Entry 5UHA (X-ray diffraction, 3.91 A resolution); this record covers chains B and D of the 8 polymer chains in the assembly.

# Chain B
Name: DNA-directed RNA polymerase subunit alpha
Organism: Mycobacterium tuberculosis (strain ATCC 25618 / H37Rv)
Notes: EC 2.7.7.6
UniProtKB: P9WGZ1 (RPOA_MYCTU); numbering as in UniProt (aligned over 1-347)
Amino-acid sequence (347 residues; each row starts with the number of its first residue):
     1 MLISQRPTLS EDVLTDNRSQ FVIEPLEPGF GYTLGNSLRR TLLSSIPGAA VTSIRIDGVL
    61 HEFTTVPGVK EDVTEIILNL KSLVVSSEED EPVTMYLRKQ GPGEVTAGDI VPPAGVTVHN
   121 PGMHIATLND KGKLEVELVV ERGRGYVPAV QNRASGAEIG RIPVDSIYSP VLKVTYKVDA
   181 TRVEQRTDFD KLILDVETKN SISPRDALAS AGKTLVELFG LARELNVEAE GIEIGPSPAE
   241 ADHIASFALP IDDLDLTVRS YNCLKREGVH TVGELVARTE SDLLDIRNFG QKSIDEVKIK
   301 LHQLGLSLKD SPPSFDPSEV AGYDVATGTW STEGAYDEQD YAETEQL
Unresolved in the structure: 1-5, 233-347

# Chain D
Name: DNA-directed RNA polymerase subunit beta'
Organism: Mycobacterium tuberculosis (strain ATCC 25618 / H37Rv)
Notes: EC 2.7.7.6
UniProtKB: P9WGY7 (RPOC_MYCTU); residue numbers follow UniProt; this construct covers 1-1316
Amino-acid sequence (1316 residues; row label = number of the first residue in the row):
     1 MLDVNFFDEL RIGLATAEDI RQWSYGEVKK PETINYRTLK PEKDGLFCEK IFGPTRDWEC
    61 YCGKYKRVRF KGIICERCGV EVTRAKVRRE RMGHIELAAP VTHIWYFKGV PSRLGYLLDL
   121 APKDLEKIIY FAAYVITSVD EEMRHNELST LEAEMAVERK AVEDQRDGEL EARAQKLEAD
   181 LAELEAEGAK ADARRKVRDG GEREMRQIRD RAQRELDRLE DIWSTFTKLA PKQLIVDENL
   241 YRELVDRYGE YFTGAMGAES IQKLIENFDI DAEAESLRDV IRNGKGQKKL RALKRLKVVA
   301 AFQQSGNSPM GMVLDAVPVI PPELRPMVQL DGGRFATSDL NDLYRRVINR NNRLKRLIDL
   361 GAPEIIVNNE KRMLQESVDA LFDNGRRGRP VTGPGNRPLK SLSDLLKGKQ GRFRQNLLGK
   421 RVDYSGRSVI VVGPQLKLHQ CGLPKLMALE LFKPFVMKRL VDLNHAQNIK SAKRMVERQR
   481 PQVWDVLEEV IAEHPVLLNR APTLHRLGIQ AFEPMLVEGK AIQLHPLVCE AFNADFDGDQ
   541 MAVHLPLSAE AQAEARILML SSNNILSPAS GRPLAMPRLD MVTGLYYLTT EVPGDTGEYQ
   601 PASGDHPETG VYSSPAEAIM AADRGVLSVR AKIKVRLTQL RPPVEIEAEL FGHSGWQPGD
   661 AWMAETTLGR VMFNELLPLG YPFVNKQMHK KVQAAIINDL AERYPMIVVA QTVDKLKDAG
   721 FYWATRSGVT VSMADVLVPP RKKEILDHYE ERADKVEKQF QRGALNHDER NEALVEIWKE
   781 ATDEVGQALR EHYPDDNPII TIVDSGATGN FTQTRTLAGM KGLVTNPKGE FIPRPVKSSF
   841 REGLTVLEYF INTHGARKGL ADTALRTADS GYLTRRLVDV SQDVIVREHD CQTERGIVVE
   901 LAERAPDGTL IRDPYIETSA YARTLGTDAV DEAGNVIVER GQDLGDPEID ALLAAGITQV
   961 KVRSVLTCAT STGVCATCYG RSMATGKLVD IGEAVGIVAA QSIGEPGTQL TMRTFHQGGV
  1021 GEDITGGLPR VQELFEARVP RGKAPIADVT GRVRLEDGER FYKITIVPDD GGEEVVYDKI
  1081 SKRQRLRVFK HEDGSERVLS DGDHVEVGQQ LMEGSADPHE VLRVQGPREV QIHLVREVQE
  1141 VYRAQGVSIH DKHIEVIVRQ MLRRVTIIDS GSTEFLPGSL IDRAEFEAEN RRVVAEGGEP
  1201 AAGRPVLMGI TKASLATDSW LSAASFQETT RVLTDAAINC RSDKLNGLKE NVIIGKLIPA
  1261 GTGINRYRNI AVQPTEEARA AAYTIPSYED QYYSPDFGAA TGAAVPLDDY GYSDYR
Unresolved in the structure: 1-2, 1012-1025, 1282-1316
Ion coordination: Zn2+ site 1: Cys-60, Cys-62, Cys-75, Cys-78; Mg2+: Asp-535, Asp-537, Asp-539; Zn2+ site 2: Cys-891, Cys-968, Cys-975, Cys-978
Curated features (UniProtKB/Swiss-Prot):
  - binding site (Zn(2+)): Cys-60, Cys-62, Cys-75, Cys-78, Cys-891, Cys-968, Cys-975, Cys-978
  - binding site (Mg(2+)): Asp-535, Asp-537, Asp-539

# Interface between chain B and chain D
Pairs across the interface (31):
  Arg-39(B) / Ile-619(D)
  Arg-39(B) / Asp-623(D)  salt bridge
  Arg-40(B) / Asp-623(D)  salt bridge
  Leu-43(B) / Met-620(D)
  Thr-74(B) / Glu-608(D)
  Glu-75(B) / Arg-636(D)
  Leu-78(B) / Val-611(D)  hydrophobic
  Leu-78(B) / Tyr-612(D)
  Leu-78(B) / Ser-613(D)
  Leu-78(B) / Met-663(D)  hydrophobic
  Asn-79(B) / Arg-636(D)  hydrogen bond
  Lys-81(B) / Val-611(D)  hydrogen bond (side chain-backbone)
  Lys-81(B) / Glu-617(D)  salt bridge
  Gly-145(B) / Met-620(D)
  Tyr-146(B) / Tyr-612(D)
  Tyr-146(B) / Glu-617(D)  hydrogen bond
  Tyr-146(B) / Met-620(D)  hydrophobic
  Tyr-146(B) / Arg-624(D)  hydrogen bond (backbone-side chain)
  Pro-148(B) / Arg-624(D)
  Pro-163(B) / Pro-607(D)  hydrophobic
  Asp-165(B) / Val-611(D)
  Asp-165(B) / Glu-617(D)
  Ile-167(B) / Glu-617(D)
  Ser-169(B) / Met-620(D)
  Leu-172(B) / Ala-616(D)
  Leu-172(B) / Met-620(D)
  Lys-173(B) / Ile-619(D)
  Arg-182(B) / Glu-488(D)  salt bridge
  Gln-185(B) / Lys-445(D)
  Gln-185(B) / Glu-518(D)
  Thr-187(B) / Glu-518(D)
Also at the interface, not in a pair above, chain B (23 interface residues in all): Glu-62, Val-147, Val-171
Also at the interface, not in a pair above, chain D (19 interface residues in all): Ala-602, Ala-621, Val-626

# In short
23 residues of chain B face 19 of chain D across their interface; the contacts include 4 hydrogen bonds and 4
salt bridges. Polar contacts include Arg-39(B)/Asp-623(D), Arg-40(B)/Asp-623(D) and Lys-81(B)/Glu-617(D). From
UniProt: 8 Zn2+-binding residues and 3 Mg2+-binding residues on chain D.
Chain B is DNA-directed RNA polymerase subunit alpha and chain D is DNA-directed RNA polymerase subunit beta',
both from Mycobacterium tuberculosis (strain ATCC 25618 / H37Rv); the structure, Crystal structure of
Mycobacterium tuberculosis transcription initiation complex, was determined by X-ray diffraction, deposited
together with 5UH5, 5UH6, 5UH8, 5UH9, 5UHB, 5UHC and 4 further entries.
